Entry 8UPF (electron microscopy, 3.20 A resolution); this record covers chains E and J of the 12 polymer chains in the assembly.

# Chain E
Name: Histone H3.1
Source organism: Homo sapiens
UniProtKB: P68431 (H31_HUMAN); residues 0-135 here correspond to UniProt positions 1-136 (UniProt number = residue number + 1)
Chain sequence (140 residues; row label = number of the first residue in the row; numbers below 1 keep their minus sign (Gly-4 is residue -4)):
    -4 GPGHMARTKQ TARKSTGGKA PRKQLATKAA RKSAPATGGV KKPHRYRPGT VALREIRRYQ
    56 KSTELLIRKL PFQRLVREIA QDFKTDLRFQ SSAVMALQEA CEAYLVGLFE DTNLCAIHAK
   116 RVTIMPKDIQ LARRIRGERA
Disordered / not traced: -4 to 36
Differences from the reference sequence: expression tag (-4 to -1)
UniProt features mapped onto this chain:
  - modified residue: Arg2 (Asymmetric dimethylarginine), Thr3 (Phosphothreonine), Lys4 (Allysine), Gln5 (5-glutamyl dopamine), Thr6 (Phosphothreonine), Arg8 (Citrulline), Lys9 (N6,N6,N6-trimethyllysine), Ser10 (ADP-ribosylserine), Thr11 (Phosphothreonine), Lys14 (N6-(2-hydroxyisobutyryl)lysine), Arg17 (Asymmetric dimethylarginine), Lys18 (N6-(2-hydroxyisobutyryl)lysine), Lys23 (N6-(2-hydroxyisobutyryl)lysine), Arg26 (Citrulline), Lys27 (N6,N6,N6-trimethyllysine), Ser28 (ADP-ribosylserine), Lys36 (N6,N6,N6-trimethyllysine), Lys37 (N6-methyllysine), Tyr41 (Phosphotyrosine), Lys56 (N6,N6,N6-trimethyllysine) and 8 more in UniProt
  - lipidation: Lys18 (N6-decanoyllysine)

# Chain J
Molecule: 147-nt DNA strand
Sequence (147 nucleotides; numbered -73 to 73; the number before each row is that of its first residue; numbers below 1 keep their minus sign (DA-73 is residue -73)):
   -73 ATCGGATGTA TATATCTGAC ACGTGCCTGG AGACTAGGGA GTAATCCCCT TGGCGGTTAA
   -13 AACGCGGGGG ACAGCGCGTA CGTGCGTTTA AGCGGTGCTA GAGCTGTCTA CGACCAATTG
    47 AGCGGCCTCG GCACCGGGAT TCTCGAT
Disordered / not traced: -73

# Chain E / chain J interface
Residue-residue contacts (20):
  Tyr41(E) with DT69(J), phosphate contact; DC70(J), phosphate contact
  Arg42(E) with DC70(J), hydrogen bond to the phosphate; DG71(J), salt bridge to the phosphate
  Pro43(E) with DG-5(J), sugar contact
  Thr45(E) with DC70(J), hydrogen bond to the phosphate
  Arg63(E) with DA-13(J), salt bridge to the phosphate
  Arg72(E) with DT-23(J), salt bridge to the phosphate
  Arg83(E) with DT-24(J), base contact; DT-23(J), phosphate contact
  Phe84(E) with DT-24(J), sugar contact; DT-23(J), hydrogen bond to the phosphate
  Gln85(E) with DT-24(J), phosphate contact
  Ser86(E) with DT-24(J), phosphate contact
  Arg116(E) with DA-3(J), phosphate contact; DC-2(J), phosphate contact
  Val117(E) with DA-3(J), hydrogen bond to the phosphate
  Thr118(E) with DA-3(J), hydrogen bond to the phosphate
  Met120(E) with DA-3(J), phosphate contact; DC-2(J), phosphate contact
Other interface residues (no listed pair), chain E (17 interface residues in all): His39, Arg40, Lys115
Other interface residues (no listed pair), chain J (12 interface residues in all): DA-14, DG-8, DG-4

# In short
17 residues of chain E and 12 residues of chain J are in contact, with 5 hydrogen bonds and 3 salt bridges.
Among the polar pairs are Arg42(E)-DC70(J), Thr45(E)-DC70(J) and Phe84(E)-DT-23(J).
Chain E is Histone H3.1 (Homo sapiens) and chain J is a 147-nt DNA strand; the structure, Cryo-EM structure of
the human nucleosome core particle in complex with RNF168-UbcH5c, was determined by electron microscopy,
deposited together with 8SMW, 8SMX, 8SMY, 8SMZ, 8SN0, 8SN1 and 3 further entries.
